PDB entry 6M44 | X-ray diffraction, 3.81 A resolution | chains I and K of the 18 polymer chains in the assembly

[Chain I]
Molecule: 355-nt DNA strand
Source organism: other sequences
Sequence (355 nucleotides; numbered 1 to 355; the number before each row is that of its first residue):
     1 CGCTGACGAA AAAAAAAACG CATCCCGGTG CCGAGGCCGC TCAATTGGTC GTAGACAGCT
    61 CTAGCACCGC TTAAACGCAC GTACGCGCTG TCTACCGCGT TTTAACCGCC ACTAGAAGCG
   121 CTTACTAGTC TCCAGGCACG TGTGAGACCG GCACATGAAA AAAAAAATGC ATGCTCGAGT
   181 ATGAAAAAAA AAATCGCATC CCGGTGCCGA GGCCGCTCAA TTGGTCGTAG ACAGCTCTAG
   241 CACCGCTTAA ACGCACGTAC GCGCTGTCTA CCGCGTTTTA ACCGCCACTA GAAGCGCTTA
   301 CTAGTCTCCA GGCACGTGTG AGACCGGCAC ATGAAAAAAA AAACGTCAGC GGTAC
Metal / ion sites: Ca2+ near DG136 (its only coordinating residue here)

[Chain K]
Name: Histone H3.1
Source organism: Homo sapiens
Reference sequence: P68431 (H31_HUMAN); residues 0-135 here correspond to UniProt positions 1-136 (UniProt number = residue number + 1)
Amino-acid sequence (136 residues; row label = number of the first residue in the row; numbering starts at 0):
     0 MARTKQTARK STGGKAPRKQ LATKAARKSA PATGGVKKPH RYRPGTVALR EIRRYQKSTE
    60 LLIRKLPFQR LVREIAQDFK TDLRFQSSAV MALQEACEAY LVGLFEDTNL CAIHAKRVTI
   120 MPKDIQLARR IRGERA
Disordered / not traced: 0-37
Curated features (UniProtKB/Swiss-Prot):
  - modified residue: Arg2 (Asymmetric dimethylarginine), Thr3 (Phosphothreonine), Lys4 (Allysine), Gln5 (5-glutamyl dopamine), Thr6 (Phosphothreonine), Arg8 (Citrulline), Lys9 (N6,N6,N6-trimethyllysine), Ser10 (ADP-ribosylserine), Thr11 (Phosphothreonine), Lys14 (N6-(2-hydroxyisobutyryl)lysine), Arg17 (Asymmetric dimethylarginine), Lys18 (N6-(2-hydroxyisobutyryl)lysine), Lys23 (N6-(2-hydroxyisobutyryl)lysine), Arg26 (Citrulline), Lys27 (N6,N6,N6-trimethyllysine), Ser28 (ADP-ribosylserine), Lys36 (N6,N6,N6-trimethyllysine), Lys37 (N6-methyllysine), Tyr41 (Phosphotyrosine), Lys56 (N6,N6,N6-trimethyllysine) and 8 more in UniProt
  - lipidation: Lys18 (N6-decanoyllysine)

[Chain I / chain K interface]
Residue-residue contacts (26; chain I residue first):
  DG64(I) - Arg83(K)  phosphate contact
  DG64(I) - Phe84(K)  phosphate contact
  DG64(I) - Gln85(K)  phosphate contact
  DG64(I) - Ser86(K)  hydrogen bond to the phosphate
  DC65(I) - Arg72(K)  salt bridge to the phosphate
  DC65(I) - Arg83(K)  phosphate contact
  DC65(I) - Phe84(K)  hydrogen bond to the phosphate
  DA74(I) - Arg63(K)  phosphate contact
  DA75(I) - Arg63(K)  salt bridge to the phosphate
  DG81(I) - Arg40(K)  sugar contact
  DT82(I) - Arg40(K)  sugar contact
  DT82(I) - Pro43(K)  phosphate contact
  DA83(I) - Arg42(K)  salt bridge to the phosphate
  DA83(I) - Pro43(K)  sugar contact
  DC84(I) - Thr118(K)  hydrogen bond to the phosphate
  DG85(I) - Arg116(K)  phosphate contact
  DG85(I) - Val117(K)  hydrogen bond to the phosphate
  DG85(I) - Thr118(K)  hydrogen bond to the phosphate
  DG85(I) - Met120(K)  phosphate contact
  DC86(I) - Met120(K)  phosphate contact
  DG157(I) - Thr45(K)  sugar contact
  DA158(I) - Arg40(K)  phosphate contact
  DA158(I) - Tyr41(K)  phosphate contact
  DA158(I) - Arg42(K)  sugar contact
  DA158(I) - Thr45(K)  hydrogen bond to the phosphate
  DA159(I) - Arg40(K)  phosphate contact
Also at the interface, not in a pair above, chain K (16 interface residues in all): His39

[In short]
13 residues of chain I and 16 residues of chain K are in contact; the contacts include 6 hydrogen bonds and 3
salt bridges. Polar pairs include DG64(I)-Ser86(K), DC65(I)-Phe84(K) and DC84(I)-Thr118(K).
Chain I is a 355-nt DNA strand (other sequences) and chain K is Histone H3.1 (Homo sapiens); the structure,
355 bp di-nucleosome harboring cohesive DNA termini (high cryoprotectant), was determined by X-ray
diffraction, deposited together with 6LA8, 6LA9 and 6M3V.
